Entry 5BNP (X-ray diffraction, 2.15 A resolution); this record covers chains A and C of the 4 polymer chains in the assembly.

# Chain A
Name: Capsid protein VP1
Organism: Enterovirus D68
Reference sequence: Q68T42 (Q68T42_9ENTO); residues 1-297 here correspond to UniProt positions 565-861 (UniProt number = residue number + 564)
Amino-acid sequence (297 residues; row label = number of the first residue in the row):
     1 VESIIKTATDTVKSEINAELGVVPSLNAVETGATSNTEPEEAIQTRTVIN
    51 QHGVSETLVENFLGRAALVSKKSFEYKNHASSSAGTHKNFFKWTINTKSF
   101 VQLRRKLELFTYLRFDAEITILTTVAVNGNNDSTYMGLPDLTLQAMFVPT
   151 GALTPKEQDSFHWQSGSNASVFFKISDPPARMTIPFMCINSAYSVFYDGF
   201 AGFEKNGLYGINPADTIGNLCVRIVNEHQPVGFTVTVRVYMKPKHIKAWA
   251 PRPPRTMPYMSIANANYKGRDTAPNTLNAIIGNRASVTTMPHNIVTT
Disordered / not traced: 84-85, 129-134, 296-297

# Chain C
Name: Capsid protein VP3
Organism: Enterovirus D68
Reference sequence: Q68T42 (Q68T42_9ENTO); residues 1-247 here correspond to UniProt positions 318-564 (UniProt number = residue number + 317)
Amino-acid sequence (247 residues; row label = number of the first residue in the row):
     1 GVPTYLLPGSGQFLTTDDHSSAPVLPCFNPTPEMHIPGQIRNMLEMIQVE
    51 SMMEINNTDGANGMERLRVDISVQADLDQLLFNIPLDIQLDGPLRNTLVG
   101 NISRYYTHWSGSLEMTFMFCGSFMATGKLILCYTPPGGSCPTTRETAMLG
   151 THIVWDFGLQSSITLIIPWISGSHYRMFNSDAKSTNANVGYVTCFMQTNL
   201 IVPSESSDTCSLIGFIAAKDDFSLRLMRDSPDIGQSNHLHGAEAAYQ

# How chain A and chain C interact
Pairs across the interface - 213 pairs, chain A then chain C:
  E2(A) with R41(C), salt bridge
  A8(A) with D220(C); D221(C); F222(C)
  T9(A) with D220(C), hydrogen bond; D221(C)
  S25(A) with I153(C); I163(C); T164(C), hydrogen bond (backbone-backbone)
  L26(A) with Q160(C); S162(C); I163(C), hydrophobic
  N27(A) with Q160(C); S161(C); S162(C), hydrogen bond (backbone-backbone); T164(C), hydrogen bond
  V29(A) with E50(C); T116(C); M118(C), hydrophobic; S162(C), hydrogen bond (backbone-side chain); F215(C), hydrophobic
  E30(A) with M118(C); S161(C), hydrogen bond
  A33(A) with E50(C)
  T34(A) with Q48(C); V49(C); E50(C), hydrogen bond (side chain-backbone); E114(C)
  S35(A) with E50(C), hydrogen bond (backbone-side chain); E114(C); T116(C); T164(C), hydrogen bond; K219(C)
  T37(A) with T164(C); I166(C); K219(C), hydrogen bond (backbone-side chain)
  E38(A) with K219(C), salt bridge
  A42(A) with I166(C), hydrophobic
  I43(A) with T151(C); P168(C), hydrophobic
  N50(A) with D221(C)
  H52(A) with S110(C), hydrogen bond; H174(C); Y175(C); S223(C)
  G53(A) with S223(C), hydrogen bond (backbone-side chain)
  V54(A) with N42(C), hydrogen bond (backbone-side chain); L44(C), hydrophobic
  E56(A) with Y106(C), hydrogen bond (backbone-side chain); R225(C); L226(C), hydrogen bond (side chain-backbone); M227(C), hydrogen bond (side chain-backbone)
  T57(A) with N42(C), hydrogen bond; M43(C), hydrogen bond (backbone-backbone); L44(C); Y106(C); L224(C)
  L58(A) with R41(C); N42(C)
  V59(A) with I40(C); R41(C), hydrogen bond (backbone-backbone); N42(C)
  N61(A) with M227(C)
  F62(A) with M43(C), hydrophobic; Y105(C), hydrophobic; Y106(C); M227(C), hydrophobic
  R65(A) with T15(C); T16(C); M227(C)
  A66(A) with F13(C), hydrophobic; T15(C), hydrogen bond (backbone-backbone)
  S70(A) with Y246(C), hydrogen bond
  K71(A) with Y246(C)
  K72(A) with Y246(C)
  H87(A) with Y246(C); Q247(C)
  F91(A) with Y246(C), hydrophobic
  K92(A) with A245(C); Y246(C)
  W93(A) with A245(C); Y246(C)
  T94(A) with A245(C), hydrogen bond (backbone-backbone)
  N96(A) with A245(C)
  K98(A) with L239(C)
  S99(A) with Q235(C), hydrogen bond (backbone-side chain); L239(C)
  F100(A) with Q235(C)
  V101(A) with I233(C), hydrophobic; G234(C); Q235(C), hydrogen bond (backbone-side chain)
  Q102(A) with D229(C); S230(C), hydrogen bond (side chain-backbone); I233(C), hydrogen bond (side chain-backbone)
  R104(A) with L239(C)
  R105(A) with N101(C), hydrogen bond; Y105(C), hydrogen bond; S230(C); D232(C); I233(C)
  K106(A) with Y105(C); M227(C)
  L109(A) with I102(C), hydrophobic
  F110(A) with I40(C), hydrophobic; M43(C), hydrophobic
  Y112(A) with I36(C), hydrophobic
  R114(A) with P30(C); T31(C), hydrogen bond (side chain-backbone); P32(C); E33(C), salt bridge
  E118(A) with H19(C)
  T120(A) with F13(C)
  A169(A) with V24(C), hydrophobic
  P178(A) with G11(C)
  P179(A) with F13(C), hydrophobic
  R181(A) with F13(C); D17(C), salt bridge; S21(C)
  M182(A) with S21(C); A22(C); V24(C), hydrophobic
  T183(A) with S21(C), hydrogen bond; A22(C), hydrogen bond (backbone-backbone); P23(C); V24(C), hydrogen bond (backbone-backbone)
  P185(A) with F28(C), hydrophobic
  F186(A) with F28(C); P30(C)
  M187(A) with F28(C), hydrophobic
  C188(A) with T31(C), hydrogen bond (backbone-side chain)
  I189(A) with T31(C)
  N190(A) with T31(C), hydrogen bond (backbone-side chain)
  S191(A) with T31(C); P32(C), hydrogen bond (side chain-backbone); E33(C); M34(C)
  Y240(A) with F13(C), hydrophobic
  K242(A) with D17(C), hydrogen bond (side chain-backbone); D18(C)
  K244(A) with S21(C)
  K247(A) with E33(C)
  A248(A) with Q39(C); I40(C), hydrogen bond (backbone-backbone)
  W249(A) with I36(C), hydrogen bond (side chain-backbone); P37(C); G38(C); Q39(C)
  A250(A) with G38(C), hydrogen bond (backbone-backbone)
  P251(A) with M46(C), hydrophobic
  R252(A) with M46(C)
  P254(A) with N101(C)
  T256(A) with N96(C)
  Y259(A) with I233(C), hydrophobic; L239(C)
  M260(A) with H240(C), hydrogen bond (backbone-backbone)
  S261(A) with H240(C), hydrogen bond (side chain-backbone)
  I262(A) with L239(C), hydrophobic; H240(C), hydrogen bond (backbone-backbone); G241(C); A242(C), hydrophobic
  P274(A) with R95(C)
  N275(A) with R95(C), hydrogen bond
  N278(A) with N62(C); G63(C), hydrogen bond (backbone-backbone); R66(C)
  A279(A) with R66(C)
  I280(A) with E54(C); R95(C), hydrogen bond (backbone-side chain); N96(C)
  I281(A) with E54(C), hydrogen bond (backbone-side chain); N57(C); R66(C), hydrogen bond (backbone-side chain); D91(C); G92(C); R95(C); N96(C)
  G282(A) with N57(C), hydrogen bond (backbone-side chain); D91(C), hydrogen bond (backbone-side chain)
  N283(A) with N57(C); T58(C), hydrogen bond (side chain-backbone); D59(C), hydrogen bond (side chain-backbone); R66(C), hydrogen bond
  R284(A) with I55(C), hydrogen bond (side chain-backbone); N57(C), hydrogen bond; T58(C); N83(C), hydrogen bond
  S286(A) with T58(C)
  V287(A) with I55(C); N56(C); T58(C); L81(C); F82(C); N83(C), hydrogen bond (backbone-backbone)
  T288(A) with L80(C); L81(C); F82(C); N83(C), hydrogen bond (backbone-side chain)
  T289(A) with N83(C)
  M290(A) with N83(C); I84(C); P85(C), hydrophobic; C140(C), hydrophobic; Y191(C), hydrophobic
  H292(A) with A182(C); K183(C)
  N293(A) with S139(C), hydrogen bond; C140(C), hydrogen bond (side chain-backbone); K183(C), hydrogen bond (backbone-side chain); Y191(C), hydrogen bond
  I294(A) with G138(C); S139(C); K183(C); Y191(C), hydrogen bond (backbone-side chain)
Also at the interface, not in a pair above, chain A (104 interface residues in all): A28, N36, P39, I184, A192, R255, M257, A285, P291
Also at the interface, not in a pair above, chain C (106 interface residues in all): L25, A61, P93, L98, S112, G137, W155, N188, A217

# Summary
104 residues of chain A and 106 residues of chain C are in contact; the contacts include 62 hydrogen bonds and
4 salt bridges. Among the polar pairs are E2(A)-R41(C), E38(A)-K219(C) and R114(A)-E33(C).
Chain A is Capsid protein VP1 and chain C is Capsid protein VP3, both from Enterovirus D68; the structure,
Crystal structure of human enterovirus D68 in complex with 3'SLN, was determined by X-ray diffraction together
with 5BNN and 5BNO from the same study.
